5T3X - chains G and E of the 6 polymer chains in the assembly; structure by X-ray diffraction, 3.90 A resolution.

== Chain G ==
Protein: Envelope glycoprotein gp160
From: Human immunodeficiency virus 1
UniProtKB: Q2N0S6 (Q2N0S6_9HIV1); aligned to UniProt positions 30-508 over residues 31-511 (the alignment contains insertions or deletions, so no single offset holds)
Amino-acid sequence (481 residues; row label = number of the first residue in the row; note: 12 numbers in that range are skipped by the numbering (no residue carries them; nothing is unmodelled there); a row labelled like 185A-185I holds insertion residues (185A, then the next letters in order)):
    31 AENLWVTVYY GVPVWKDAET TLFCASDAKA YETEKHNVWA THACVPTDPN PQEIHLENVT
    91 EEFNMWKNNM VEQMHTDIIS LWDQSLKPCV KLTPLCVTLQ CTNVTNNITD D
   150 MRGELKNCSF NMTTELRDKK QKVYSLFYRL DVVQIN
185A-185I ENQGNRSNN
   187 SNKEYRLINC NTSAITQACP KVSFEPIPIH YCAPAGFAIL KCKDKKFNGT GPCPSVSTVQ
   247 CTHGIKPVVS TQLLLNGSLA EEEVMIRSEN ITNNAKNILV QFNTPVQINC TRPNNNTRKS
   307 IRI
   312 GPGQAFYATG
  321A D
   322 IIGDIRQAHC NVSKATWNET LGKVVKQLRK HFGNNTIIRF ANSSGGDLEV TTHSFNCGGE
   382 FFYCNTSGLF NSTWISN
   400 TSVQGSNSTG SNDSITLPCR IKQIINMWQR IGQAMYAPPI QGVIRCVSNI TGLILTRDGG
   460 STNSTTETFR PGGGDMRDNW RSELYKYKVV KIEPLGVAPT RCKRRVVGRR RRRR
Unresolved in the structure: 31-32, 150-151, 185A-185I, 400-410, 506-513
Sequence notes: engineered mutation Asn332 (Thr330 in Q2N0S6), Cys501 (Ala498 in Q2N0S6); expression tag (509-510, 512-513)
Disulfides: Cys54-Cys74, Cys119-Cys205, Cys126-Cys196, Cys131-Cys157, Cys218-Cys247, Cys228-Cys239, Cys296-Cys331, Cys378-Cys445, Cys385-Cys418
Covalently attached groups: glycan linked to Asn88, Asn156, Asn160, Asn197, Asn276, Asn301, Asn332, Asn363; N-acetylglucosamine (NAG) linked to Asn133, Asn234, Asn262, Asn295, Asn339, Asn355, Asn386, Asn392, Asn448
What the authors report for this chain:
  - post-translational modification sites: Asn156, Asn197, Asn276, Asn301, Asn332, Asn363, Asn392

== Chain E ==
Protein: IOMA Light Chain
From: Homo sapiens
Amino-acid sequence (214 residues; row label = number of the first residue in the row; note: 2 numbers in that range are skipped by the numbering (no residue carries them; nothing is unmodelled there); a row labelled like 27A-27C holds insertion residues (27A, then the next letters in order)):
     1 QSALTQPAS
    11 VSGSPGQSIT ISCAGSS
27A-27C RDV
    28 GGFDLVSWYQ QHPGKAPKLI IYEVNKRPSG ISSRFSASKS GNTASLTISG LQEEDEAHYY
    88 CYSYADG
    96 VAFGGGTKLT VLGQPKAAPS VTLFPPSSEE LQANKATLVC LISDFYPGAV TVAWKADSSP
   156 VKAGVETTTP SKQSNNKYAA SSYLSLTPEQ WKSHRSYSCQ VTHEGSTVEK TVAPTECS
Unresolved in the structure: 1, 211-213
Disulfides: Cys23-Cys88, Cys135-Cys194

== How chain G and chain E interact ==
Contacting residue pairs (9):
  Thr278(G) - Tyr91(E)  hydrogen bond (backbone-side chain)
  Thr278(G) - Asp93(E)
  Asn279(G) - Tyr91(E)
  Asn280(G) - Tyr91(E)
  Asn280(G) - Asp93(E)  hydrogen bond (side chain-backbone)
  Arg456(G) - Asp93(E)  salt bridge
  Gly458(G) - Asp93(E)
  Gly459(G) - Asp93(E)
  Asn462(G) - Arg27A(E)  hydrogen bond
Other interface residues (no listed pair), chain G (9 interface residues in all): Asp457, Glu466
Other interface residues (no listed pair), chain E (5 interface residues in all): Phe30, Gly94
The authors on this interface:
  - residue pairs: Asp93(E)-Arg456(G), Asp93(E)-Gly459(G), Asp93(E)-Asn280(G)
  - epitope / paratope residues, chain E: Asp93(E)

== In short ==
9 residues of chain G face 5 of chain E across their interface; the contacts include 3 hydrogen bonds and 1
salt bridge. Among the polar pairs are Arg456(G)-Asp93(E), Thr278(G)-Tyr91(E) and Asn280(G)-Asp93(E). The
paper describes contacts between Asp93(E) and Arg456(G), Asp93(E) and Gly459(G) and Asp93(E) and Asn280(G).
From the paper: the epitope/paratope residue Asp93(E); modification sites Asn156(G), Asn197(G) and Asn276(G)
among others.
Chain G is Envelope glycoprotein gp160 (Human immunodeficiency virus 1) and chain E is IOMA Light Chain (Homo
sapiens); the structure, 3.9 Angstrom Crystal Structure of a Fully and Natively Glycosylated BG505 SOSIP.664
HIV-1 Env Trimer in ..., was determined by X-ray diffraction, deposited together with 5T3Z.
